2BHY - chain A; structure by X-ray diffraction, 1.50 A resolution.

Chain A:
Name: Maltooligosyltrehalose trehalohydrolase
Organism: Deinococcus radiodurans
Notes: EC 3.2.1.1
Reference sequence: Q9RX51 (Q9RX51); the construct has insertions or renumbered stretches relative to UniProt, so the offset changes along the chain: 1-430 = UniProt 1-430; 433-602 = UniProt 431-600
Chain sequence (602 residues; numbered 1 to 602; the number before each row is that of its first residue):
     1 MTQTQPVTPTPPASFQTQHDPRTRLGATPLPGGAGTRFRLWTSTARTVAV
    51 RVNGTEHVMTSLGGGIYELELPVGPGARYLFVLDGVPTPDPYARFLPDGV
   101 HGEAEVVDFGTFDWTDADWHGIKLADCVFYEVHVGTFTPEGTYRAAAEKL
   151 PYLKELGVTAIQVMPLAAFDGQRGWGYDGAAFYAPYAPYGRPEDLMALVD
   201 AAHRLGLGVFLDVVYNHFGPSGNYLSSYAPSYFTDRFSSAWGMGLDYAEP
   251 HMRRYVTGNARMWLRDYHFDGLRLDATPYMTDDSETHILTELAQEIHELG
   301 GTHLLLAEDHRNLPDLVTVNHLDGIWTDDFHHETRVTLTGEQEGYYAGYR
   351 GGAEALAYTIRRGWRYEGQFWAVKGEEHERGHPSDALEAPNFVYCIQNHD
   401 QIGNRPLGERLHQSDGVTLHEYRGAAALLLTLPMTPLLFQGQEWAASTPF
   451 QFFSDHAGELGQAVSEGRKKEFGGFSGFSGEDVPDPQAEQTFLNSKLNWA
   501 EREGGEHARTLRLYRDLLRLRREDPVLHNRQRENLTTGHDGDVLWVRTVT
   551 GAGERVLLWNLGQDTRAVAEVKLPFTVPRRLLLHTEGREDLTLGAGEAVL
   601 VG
Unresolved in the structure: 1-13, 473-481
Modified / non-standard residues: Mse1 (selenomethionine); Mse59, Mse164, Mse196, Mse243, Mse252, Mse262, Mse280, Mse434 (selenomethionine; parent Met)
Metal / ion sites: Mg2+: D113, D540
Ligand contacts:
  - alpha-D-glucopyranose (GLC), molecule 1: D282, H287, R311, L313, D315
  - alpha-D-glucopyranose (GLC), molecule 2: H310, G375, E376, E377, H378
Swiss-Prot annotation at these positions:
  - active site: D275 (Nucleophile), E308 (Proton donor)
  - binding site (substrate): R273 to P278, D328 to H332, E376, H399 to N404
  - site: D400 (Transition state stabilizer)

Summary:
Chain A binds alpha-D-glucopyranose. D113 and D540 form the Mg2+ site. From UniProt: active-site residues D275
and E308 and 18 substrate-binding residues.
Chain A is Maltooligosyltrehalose trehalohydrolase (Deinococcus radiodurans); the structure, Crystal structure
of Deinococcus radiodurans maltooligosyltrehalose trehalohydrolase in complex with trehalose, was determined
by X-ray diffraction, deposited together with 2BHU and 2BHZ.
